Entry 6WKK (electron microscopy, 6.10 A resolution (low resolution: residue-level contacts below are approximate; hydrogen-bond / salt-bridge calls are withheld)); this record covers chains J and K of the 24 polymer chains in the assembly.

# Chain J (and K)
Molecule: Gp26 capsid decoration protein
Organism: Bacillus virus G
Notes: chain K of this document is another copy of the same molecule, construct and numbering; everything in this record applies to it too
UniProtKB: G3MB96 (G3MB96_9CAUD); residues 16-165 here = UniProt positions 16-165
Chain sequence (150 residues; row label = number of the first residue in the row):
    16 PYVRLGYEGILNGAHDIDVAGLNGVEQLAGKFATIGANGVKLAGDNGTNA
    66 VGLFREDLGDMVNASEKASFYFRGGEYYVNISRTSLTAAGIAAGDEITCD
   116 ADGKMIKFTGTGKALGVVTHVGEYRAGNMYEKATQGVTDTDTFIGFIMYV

# Chain J / chain K interface
Contacting residue pairs (57; chain J residue first):
  Arg70(J) - Asn38(K)
  Arg70(J) - Glu91(K)
  Arg70(J) - Tyr92(K)
  Glu71(J) - Tyr17(K)
  Glu71(J) - Asn38(K)
  Glu71(J) - Gly89(K)
  Glu71(J) - Gly90(K)
  Glu71(J) - Glu91(K)
  Glu71(J) - Tyr92(K)
  Asp72(J) - Tyr17(K)
  Asp72(J) - Gly89(K)
  Asp72(J) - Gly90(K)
  Asp72(J) - Tyr92(K)
  Leu73(J) - Phe87(K)
  Leu73(J) - Arg88(K)
  Leu73(J) - Gly89(K)
  Gly74(J) - Tyr17(K)
  Asp75(J) - Tyr17(K)
  Ala83(J) - Asp72(K)
  Ser84(J) - Asp72(K)
  Phe85(J) - Arg70(K)
  Phe85(J) - Asp72(K)
  Phe85(J) - Lys82(K)
  Tyr86(J) - Arg70(K)
  Tyr86(J) - Ser80(K)
  Tyr86(J) - Lys82(K)
  Tyr86(J) - Ala83(K)
  Tyr86(J) - Gly89(K)
  Tyr86(J) - Gly90(K)
  Phe87(J) - Glu71(K)
  Phe87(J) - Glu91(K)
  Arg88(J) - Gly89(K)
  Arg88(J) - Gly90(K)
  Gly89(J) - Glu91(K)
  Glu91(J) - Asn38(K)
  Glu91(J) - Tyr92(K)
  Glu91(J) - Tyr93(K)
  Glu91(J) - Asp117(K)
  Tyr92(J) - Gly39(K)
  Tyr92(J) - Val40(K)
  Tyr92(J) - Gln42(K)
  Tyr93(J) - Asn38(K)
  Ala116(J) - Gly39(K)
  Tyr145(J) - Leu73(K)
  Tyr145(J) - Gly74(K)
  Tyr145(J) - Asp75(K)
  Glu146(J) - Asp72(K)
  Glu146(J) - Leu73(K)
  Glu146(J) - Gly74(K)
  Lys147(J) - Leu73(K)
  Lys147(J) - Gly74(K)
  Ala148(J) - Glu71(K)
  Ala148(J) - Glu91(K)
  Thr149(J) - Glu71(K)
  Thr149(J) - Gly74(K)
  Gln150(J) - Gln42(K)
  Gln150(J) - Tyr93(K)
Other interface residues (no listed pair), chain J (25 interface residues in all): Gly90, Met144
Other interface residues (no listed pair), chain K (27 interface residues in all): Glu41, Lys46, Ala52, Glu81, Val133

# Summary
The interface between chain J and chain K involves 25 residues on one side and 27 on the other.
Both chains are Gp26 capsid decoration protein (Bacillus virus G). Entry 6WKK (Phage G gp27 major capsid
proteins and gp26 decoration proteins) was determined by electron microscopy.
